6ZTY - chains J and U of the 6 polymer chains in the assembly; structure by electron microscopy, 5.60 A resolution (low resolution: residue-level contacts below are approximate; hydrogen-bond / salt-bridge calls are withheld).

# Chain J
Molecule: Outer capsid protein mu-1
Organism: Reovirus sp
UniProtKB: P11077 (MU1_REOVL); numbering as in UniProt; present here: 10-71, 97-675
Amino-acid sequence (641 residues; each row starts with the number of its first residue; note: 25 numbers in that range are skipped by the numbering (no residue carries them; nothing is unmodelled there)):
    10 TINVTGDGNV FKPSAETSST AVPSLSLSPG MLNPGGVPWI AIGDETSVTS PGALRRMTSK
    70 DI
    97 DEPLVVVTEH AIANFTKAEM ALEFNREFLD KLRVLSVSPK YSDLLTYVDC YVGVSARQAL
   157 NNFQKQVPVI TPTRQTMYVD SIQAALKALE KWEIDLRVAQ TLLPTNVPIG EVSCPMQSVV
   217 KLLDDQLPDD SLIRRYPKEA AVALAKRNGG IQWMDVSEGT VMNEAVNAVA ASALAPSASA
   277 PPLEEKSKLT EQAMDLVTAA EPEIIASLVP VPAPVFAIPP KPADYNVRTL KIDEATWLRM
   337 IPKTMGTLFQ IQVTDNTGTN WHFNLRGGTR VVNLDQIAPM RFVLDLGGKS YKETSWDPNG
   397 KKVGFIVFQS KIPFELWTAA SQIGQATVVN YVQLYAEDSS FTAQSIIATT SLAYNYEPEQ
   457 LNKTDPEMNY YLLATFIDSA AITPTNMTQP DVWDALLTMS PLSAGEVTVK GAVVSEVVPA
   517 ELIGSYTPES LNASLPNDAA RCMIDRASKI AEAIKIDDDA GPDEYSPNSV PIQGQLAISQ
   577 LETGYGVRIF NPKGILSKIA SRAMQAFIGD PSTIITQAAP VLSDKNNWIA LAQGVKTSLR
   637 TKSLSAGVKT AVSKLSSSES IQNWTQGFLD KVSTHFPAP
Construct notes: conflict L344 (Pro in P11077), F359 (Leu in P11077)

# Chain U
Molecule: Outer capsid protein sigma-3
Organism: Reovirus sp
UniProtKB: P07939 (SIGM3_REOVL); numbering as in UniProt (aligned over 1-365)
Amino-acid sequence (365 residues; each row starts with the number of its first residue):
     1 MEVCLPNGHQ IVDLINNAFE GRVSIYSAQE GWDKTISAQP DMMVCGGAVV CMHCLGVVGS
    61 LQRKLKHLPH HRCNQQIRHQ DYVDVQFADR VTAHWKRGML SFVCQMHAMM NDVSPEDLDR
   121 VRTEGGSLVE LNWLQVDPNS MFRSIHSSWT DPLQVVDDLD TKLDQYWTAL NLMIDSSDLV
   181 PNFMMRDPSH AFNGVRLEGD ARQTQFSRTF DSRSSLEWGV MVYDYSELEH DPSKGRAYRK
   241 ELVTPARDFG HFGLSHYSRA TTPILGKMPA VFSGMLTGNC KMYPFIKGTA KLKTVRKLVD
   301 SVNHAWGVEK IRYALGPGGM TGWYNRTMQQ APIVLTPAAL TMFSDTTKFG DLDYPVMIGD
   361 PMILG
Construct notes: conflict C104 (Ala in P07939), N325 (Asp in P07939)
UniProt features mapped onto this chain:
  - zinc finger: C51 to C73 (CCHC-type)

# Chain J / chain U interface
Pairs across the interface (27):
  N352(J) with K64(U)
  T353(J) with S24(U); W32(U); K64(U)
  H358(J) with D158(U)
  T390(J) with L276(U)
  S391(J) with M275(U); L276(U); T277(U); G278(U)
  W392(J) with L276(U); T277(U); G278(U)
  D393(J) with T277(U)
  V425(J) with L61(U); Q62(U)
  N426(J) with L61(U); Q62(U)
  Y427(J) with L61(U)
  A449(J) with Q62(U)
  Y450(J) with Q62(U)
  S475(J) with D158(U); D160(U)
  A476(J) with D160(U); T161(U)
  A477(J) with T161(U)
  N482(J) with G278(U)
Interface residues without a listed pair, chain J (18 interface residues in all): T355, F401

# Summary
Chain J and chain U form an interface of 18 and 12 residues respectively.
Here chain J is Outer capsid protein mu-1 and chain U is Outer capsid protein sigma-3, both from Reovirus sp.
Entry 6ZTY (Assembly intermediates of orthoreovirus captured in the cell) was determined by electron
microscopy (same publication as 6XF7, 6XF8, 6ZTS and 6ZTZ).
